Entry 7MH4 (X-ray diffraction, 2.48 A resolution); this record covers chains L and M of the 3 polymer chains in the assembly.

== Chain L ==
Molecule: Reaction center protein L chain
Source organism: Rhodobacter sphaeroides
UniProtKB: P0C0Y8 (RCEL_RHOSH); residues 0-281 here correspond to UniProt positions 1-282 (UniProt number = residue number + 1)
Sequence (282 residues; numbered 0 to 281; the number before each row is that of its first residue; numbering starts at 0):
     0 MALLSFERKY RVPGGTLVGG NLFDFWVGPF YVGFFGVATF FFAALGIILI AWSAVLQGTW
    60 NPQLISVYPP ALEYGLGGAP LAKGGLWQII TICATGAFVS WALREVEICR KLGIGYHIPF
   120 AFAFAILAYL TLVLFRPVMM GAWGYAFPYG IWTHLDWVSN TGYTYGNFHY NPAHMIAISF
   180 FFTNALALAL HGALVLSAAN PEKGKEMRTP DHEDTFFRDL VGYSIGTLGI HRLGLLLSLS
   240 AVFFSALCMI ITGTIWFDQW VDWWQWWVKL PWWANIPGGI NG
Not modelled in the structure: 0
Ion coordination: Fe ion: His-190, His-230 (shared with His-219(M), Glu-234(M), His-266(M) of chain M)
Small-molecule neighbours:
  - bacteriochlorophyll a (BCL), molecule 1: Ile-46, Tyr-128, Leu-131, Phe-146, Ile-150, Trp-151, His-153, Leu-154, Trp-156, Val-157
  - bacteriochlorophyll a (BCL), molecule 2: Phe-97, Phe-121, Ala-124, Ile-125, Ala-127, Tyr-128, Leu-131, Trp-156, Val-157, Ser-158, Thr-160, Gly-161, Tyr-162, Asn-166, Phe-167, His-168, His-173, Ala-176, Ile-177, Phe-180, Phe-181, Ser-244, Ala-245, Cys-247, Met-248
  - bacteriochlorophyll a (BCL), molecule 3: Val-157, Tyr-162, His-168, Phe-181
  - bacteriochlorophyll a (BCL), molecule 4: His-168, His-173, Met-174, Ile-177, Ser-178, Phe-181, Thr-182, Leu-185
  - bacteriopheophytin a (BPH), molecule 1: Thr-38, Phe-41, Ala-42, Gly-45, Ile-49, Ile-89, Cys-92, Ala-93, Ala-96, Phe-97, Trp-100, Glu-104, Ile-117, Ala-120, Phe-121, Phe-123, Ala-124, Tyr-128, Phe-146, Tyr-148, Gly-149, Ile-150, His-153, Phe-180, Ser-237, Leu-238, Val-241
  - bacteriopheophytin a (BPH), molecule 2: Phe-181, Ala-184, Leu-185, Ala-188, Leu-189, Phe-216, Leu-219, Val-220
  - ubiquinone-10 (U10), molecule 1: Val-26, Phe-29, Val-31, Gly-35, Thr-38, Phe-39, Trp-100, Arg-103
  - ubiquinone-10 (U10), molecule 2: Ala-186, Leu-189, His-190, Leu-193, Val-194, Glu-212, Asp-213, Phe-216, Tyr-222, Ser-223, Ile-224, Gly-225, Thr-226, Ile-229, Leu-232

== Chain M ==
Molecule: Reaction center protein M chain
Source organism: Rhodobacter sphaeroides
UniProtKB: P0C0Y9 (RCEM_RHOSH); residues 0-307 here correspond to UniProt positions 1-308 (UniProt number = residue number + 1)
Sequence (308 residues; each row starts with the number of its first residue; numbering starts at 0):
     0 MAEYQNIFSQ VQVRGPADLG MTEDVNLANR SGVGPFSTLL GWFGNAQLGP IYLGSLGVLS
    60 LFSGLMWFFT IGIWFWYQAG WNPAVFLRDL FFFSLEPPAP EYGLSFAAPL KEGGLWLIAS
   120 FFMFVAVWSW WGRTYLRAQA LGMGKHTAWA FLSAIWLWMV LGFIRPILMG SWSEAVPYGI
   180 FSHLDWTNNF SLVHGNLFYN PFHGLSIAFL YGSALLFAMH GATILAVSRF GGERELEQIA
   240 DRGTAAERAA LFWRWTMGFN ATMEGIHRWA IWMAVLVTLT GGIGILLSGT VVDNWYVWGQ
   300 NHGMAPLN
Not modelled in the structure: 0-2, 303-307
Modified / non-standard residues: Tyr-210 (3,5 dibromotyrosine; DBY)
Ion coordination: Fe ion: His-219, Glu-234, His-266 (shared with His-190(L), His-230(L) of chain L)
Small-molecule neighbours:
  - bacteriochlorophyll a (BCL), molecule 1: Trp-66, Met-122, Val-126, Phe-150, Ala-153, Ile-154, Leu-156, Trp-157, Leu-160, Trp-185, Thr-186, Asn-187, Phe-189, Ser-190, Asn-195, Leu-196, Phe-197, His-202, Ser-205, Ile-206, Leu-209, Tyr-210, Val-276, Thr-277, Gly-280, Gly-281, Ile-284
  - bacteriochlorophyll a (BCL), molecule 2: Met-122, Trp-157, Leu-160, Val-175, Ile-179, His-182, Leu-183, Trp-185, Thr-186
  - bacteriochlorophyll a (BCL), molecule 3: Thr-186, Phe-197, Leu-209, Tyr-210
  - bacteriochlorophyll a (BCL), molecule 4: Phe-197, Gly-203, Ile-206, Ala-207, Tyr-210, Gly-211, Leu-214
  - bacteriopheophytin a (BPH), molecule 1: Ser-59, Leu-60, Gly-63, Leu-64, Phe-67, Ala-125, Val-126, Trp-129, Thr-133, Thr-146, Ala-149, Phe-150, Ala-153, Ala-273, Val-274, Thr-277
  - bacteriopheophytin a (BPH), molecule 2: Tyr-210, Ala-213, Leu-214, Ala-217, Met-218, Trp-252, Thr-255, Met-256
  - spheroidene (SPO): Trp-66, Phe-67, Phe-68, Ile-70, Gly-71, Phe-74, Trp-75, Phe-85, Leu-89, Phe-105, Trp-115, Leu-116, Ser-119, Phe-120, Met-122, Phe-123, Trp-157, Met-158, Leu-160, Gly-161, Phe-162, Trp-171, Val-175, Tyr-177, Gly-178, Ile-179, His-182
  - ubiquinone-10 (U10): Leu-214, Leu-215, Met-218, His-219, Thr-222, Ile-223, Ala-245, Ala-248, Ala-249, Trp-252, Met-256, Phe-258, Asn-259, Ala-260, Thr-261, Met-262, Ile-265, Trp-268, Met-272

== How chain L and chain M interact ==
Residue-residue contacts (206; chain L residue first):
  Leu-3(L) / Arg-253(M)
  Leu-3(L) / Asn-259(M)
  Phe-5(L) / Arg-241(M)
  Phe-5(L) / Glu-246(M)
  Glu-6(L) / Leu-250(M)
  Glu-6(L) / Arg-253(M)
  Glu-6(L) / Trp-254(M)  hydrogen bond
  Lys-8(L) / Glu-246(M)  salt bridge
  Tyr-9(L) / Thr-243(M)  hydrogen bond
  Tyr-9(L) / Glu-246(M)  hydrogen bond
  Tyr-9(L) / Arg-247(M)
  Tyr-9(L) / Leu-250(M)  hydrophobic
  Tyr-9(L) / Trp-254(M)
  Arg-10(L) / Trp-254(M)
  Trp-25(L) / Trp-254(M)
  Pro-28(L) / Arg-253(M)
  Pro-28(L) / Trp-254(M)
  Pro-28(L) / Gly-257(M)
  Phe-29(L) / Trp-254(M)
  Phe-29(L) / Thr-255(M)
  Phe-29(L) / Met-256(M)
  Phe-29(L) / Gly-257(M)
  Tyr-30(L) / Trp-254(M)  hydrogen bond (backbone-backbone)
  Trp-100(L) / Thr-255(M)
  Arg-103(L) / Trp-254(M)  hydrogen bond (side chain-backbone)
  Arg-103(L) / Thr-255(M)  hydrogen bond (side chain-backbone)
  Glu-104(L) / Phe-251(M)
  Glu-104(L) / Thr-255(M)
  Ile-107(L) / Phe-251(M)  hydrophobic
  Ile-107(L) / Trp-254(M)  hydrophobic
  Ile-107(L) / Thr-255(M)
  Cys-108(L) / Phe-251(M)  hydrophobic
  Lys-110(L) / Trp-254(M)
  Leu-111(L) / Arg-247(M)  hydrogen bond (backbone-side chain)
  Leu-111(L) / Phe-251(M)
  Leu-111(L) / Trp-254(M)  hydrophobic
  Gly-112(L) / Arg-228(M)  hydrogen bond (backbone-side chain)
  Gly-112(L) / Phe-229(M)
  Ile-113(L) / Ala-225(M)
  Ile-113(L) / Val-226(M)  hydrophobic
  Ile-113(L) / Arg-228(M)
  Ile-113(L) / Phe-229(M)  hydrophobic
  Ile-113(L) / Phe-251(M)  hydrophobic
  Gly-114(L) / Ala-225(M)  hydrogen bond (backbone-backbone)
  Gly-114(L) / Arg-228(M)
  His-116(L) / Gln-4(M)  hydrogen bond (side chain-backbone)
  His-116(L) / Ala-221(M)
  His-116(L) / Leu-224(M)
  His-116(L) / Ala-225(M)
  Ile-117(L) / Ala-221(M)
  Ile-117(L) / Thr-222(M)
  Ile-117(L) / Phe-251(M)  hydrophobic
  Ile-117(L) / Trp-252(M)  hydrophobic
  Trp-151(L) / Phe-197(M)
  Leu-154(L) / Phe-197(M)
  Val-157(L) / Phe-197(M)  hydrophobic
  Tyr-162(L) / Asn-187(M)  hydrogen bond
  Tyr-162(L) / Leu-191(M)
  Asn-166(L) / Leu-183(M)
  Asn-166(L) / Asn-187(M)
  His-168(L) / Leu-183(M)  hydrogen bond (side chain-backbone)
  His-168(L) / Thr-186(M)
  His-168(L) / Asn-187(M)
  Tyr-169(L) / Phe-180(M)
  Tyr-169(L) / Asp-184(M)  hydrogen bond
  Met-174(L) / Phe-180(M)  hydrophobic
  Met-174(L) / Leu-183(M)  hydrophobic
  Phe-180(L) / Ala-213(M)  hydrophobic
  Asn-183(L) / Ser-212(M)
  Asn-183(L) / Ala-213(M)  hydrogen bond (side chain-backbone)
  Asn-183(L) / Phe-216(M)
  Ala-184(L) / Ala-273(M)
  Ala-186(L) / Phe-216(M)
  Leu-187(L) / Ser-212(M)
  Leu-187(L) / Phe-216(M)
  Leu-187(L) / Ala-269(M)  hydrophobic
  Ala-188(L) / Ala-273(M)
  Leu-189(L) / Thr-146(M)
  His-190(L) / His-219(M)
  His-190(L) / Glu-234(M)  salt bridge
  His-190(L) / His-266(M)  hydrogen bond
  Gly-191(L) / His-266(M)
  Ala-192(L) / His-145(M)
  Ala-192(L) / Thr-146(M)
  Ala-192(L) / Ile-270(M)  hydrophobic
  Val-194(L) / Glu-234(M)
  Val-194(L) / Leu-235(M)
  Val-194(L) / His-266(M)
  Leu-195(L) / His-145(M)
  Leu-195(L) / Glu-263(M)
  Leu-195(L) / His-266(M)
  Leu-195(L) / Arg-267(M)
  Leu-195(L) / Ile-270(M)  hydrophobic
  Ser-196(L) / Met-142(M)
  Ser-196(L) / Gly-143(M)  hydrogen bond (backbone-backbone)
  Ser-196(L) / His-145(M)
  Ala-197(L) / Leu-235(M)  hydrophobic
  Ala-198(L) / Leu-235(M)
  Asn-199(L) / Gly-143(M)
  Asn-199(L) / His-145(M)
  Asn-199(L) / Glu-263(M)  hydrogen bond
  Asn-199(L) / Arg-267(M)  hydrogen bond
  Pro-200(L) / Gly-141(M)
  Pro-200(L) / Gly-143(M)
  Glu-201(L) / Gln-138(M)
  Glu-201(L) / Gly-141(M)  hydrogen bond (backbone-backbone)
  Glu-201(L) / Met-142(M)
  Glu-201(L) / Lys-144(M)  salt bridge
  Lys-204(L) / Gly-141(M)
  Met-206(L) / Leu-235(M)
  Met-206(L) / Ala-239(M)  hydrophobic
  Arg-207(L) / Glu-22(M)  salt bridge
  Arg-207(L) / Leu-140(M)  hydrogen bond (side chain-backbone)
  Arg-207(L) / Gly-141(M)
  Arg-207(L) / Met-142(M)
  Arg-207(L) / Leu-235(M)
  Thr-208(L) / Leu-235(M)
  Pro-209(L) / Leu-235(M)
  Asp-210(L) / Met-20(M)
  His-211(L) / Met-20(M)
  His-211(L) / Glu-22(M)  salt bridge
  His-211(L) / Leu-140(M)
  His-211(L) / Met-142(M)
  Glu-212(L) / Leu-235(M)
  Asp-213(L) / Asn-44(M)
  Thr-214(L) / Gly-19(M)
  Thr-214(L) / Met-20(M)  hydrogen bond (side chain-backbone)
  Thr-214(L) / Arg-29(M)
  Phe-215(L) / Thr-133(M)
  Phe-215(L) / Arg-136(M)
  Phe-215(L) / Ala-137(M)
  Phe-215(L) / Leu-140(M)  hydrophobic
  Phe-215(L) / Met-142(M)  hydrophobic
  Arg-217(L) / Asn-44(M)
  Arg-217(L) / Gly-48(M)
  Arg-217(L) / Pro-49(M)
  Arg-217(L) / Ile-50(M)
  Asp-218(L) / Arg-29(M)  salt bridge
  Asp-218(L) / Ile-50(M)
  Asp-218(L) / Tyr-51(M)  hydrogen bond (backbone-backbone)
  Asp-218(L) / Arg-132(M)  hydrogen bond (backbone-side chain)
  Leu-219(L) / Trp-129(M)
  Leu-219(L) / Arg-132(M)  hydrogen bond (backbone-side chain)
  Leu-219(L) / Thr-133(M)
  Val-220(L) / Ile-50(M)
  Gly-221(L) / Leu-47(M)
  Gly-221(L) / Gly-48(M)  hydrogen bond (backbone-backbone)
  Gly-221(L) / Pro-49(M)
  Gly-221(L) / Ile-50(M)
  Tyr-222(L) / Leu-39(M)
  Tyr-222(L) / Asn-44(M)  hydrogen bond (side chain-backbone)
  Tyr-222(L) / Gln-46(M)
  Tyr-222(L) / Leu-47(M)  hydrophobic
  Ser-223(L) / Asn-44(M)  hydrogen bond (backbone-side chain)
  Ile-224(L) / Phe-42(M)  hydrophobic
  Ile-224(L) / Gly-43(M)
  Ile-224(L) / Asn-44(M)  hydrogen bond (backbone-backbone)
  Gly-225(L) / Asn-44(M)
  Thr-226(L) / Glu-232(M)
  Leu-227(L) / Asn-5(M)
  Leu-227(L) / Leu-224(M)  hydrophobic
  Gly-228(L) / Phe-42(M)
  Ile-229(L) / Phe-216(M)
  His-230(L) / His-219(M)  hydrogen bond
  His-230(L) / Gly-220(M)
  His-230(L) / Ile-223(M)
  His-230(L) / Glu-234(M)  salt bridge
  Arg-231(L) / Tyr-3(M)
  Arg-231(L) / Asn-5(M)  hydrogen bond (side chain-backbone)
  Arg-231(L) / Ile-6(M)  hydrogen bond (side chain-backbone)
  Arg-231(L) / Phe-7(M)
  Arg-231(L) / Ser-8(M)  hydrogen bond
  Arg-231(L) / Trp-41(M)
  Arg-231(L) / Phe-42(M)  hydrogen bond (side chain-backbone)
  Arg-231(L) / Leu-224(M)
  Leu-232(L) / Phe-42(M)
  Gly-233(L) / Phe-216(M)
  Leu-234(L) / Ala-217(M)
  Leu-234(L) / Leu-224(M)  hydrophobic
  Ser-237(L) / Ala-213(M)
  Ser-237(L) / Ala-217(M)
  Trp-263(L) / Phe-90(M)  hydrophobic
  Trp-263(L) / Phe-180(M)  hydrophobic
  Trp-266(L) / Leu-86(M)  hydrogen bond (side chain-backbone)
  Trp-266(L) / Arg-87(M)  hydrogen bond (side chain-backbone)
  Val-267(L) / Arg-87(M)
  Val-267(L) / Phe-91(M)  hydrophobic
  Trp-272(L) / Ala-83(M)
  Trp-272(L) / Leu-86(M)  hydrophobic
  Trp-272(L) / Arg-87(M)  hydrogen bond (backbone-side chain)
  Ile-275(L) / Asn-81(M)
  Ile-275(L) / Ala-83(M)  hydrophobic
  Ile-275(L) / Val-84(M)  hydrophobic
  Ile-275(L) / Arg-87(M)  hydrogen bond (backbone-side chain)
  Pro-276(L) / Val-84(M)
  Gly-277(L) / Arg-87(M)  hydrogen bond (backbone-side chain)
  Gly-278(L) / Gln-77(M)
  Gly-278(L) / Val-84(M)
  Gly-278(L) / Asp-88(M)
  Ile-279(L) / Gln-77(M)
  Ile-279(L) / Asp-88(M)  hydrogen bond (backbone-side chain)
  Ile-279(L) / Phe-91(M)
  Ile-279(L) / Phe-92(M)  hydrophobic
  Asn-280(L) / Arg-87(M)  hydrogen bond (backbone-side chain)
  Asn-280(L) / Asp-88(M)  hydrogen bond (backbone-side chain)
  Asn-280(L) / Phe-91(M)
Also at the interface, not in a pair above, chain L (95 interface residues in all): Ala-120, Ser-158, Phe-181, Leu-193, Leu-235, Ala-273, Gly-281
Also at the interface, not in a pair above, chain M (100 interface residues in all): Asp-17, Val-24, Ala-78, Ala-149, Asn-195, Leu-209, Tyr-210, Leu-215, Met-218, Ile-238, Ala-249, Met-272

== Summary ==
95 residues of chain L face 100 of chain M across their interface, with 41 hydrogen bonds and 7 salt bridges.
Polar contacts include Lys-8(L)/Glu-246(M), His-190(L)/Glu-234(M) and Glu-201(L)/Lys-144(M).
Chain L is Reaction center protein L chain and chain M is Reaction center protein M chain, both from
Rhodobacter sphaeroides; the structure, Crystal structure of R. sphaeroides Photosynthetic Reaction Center
variant; Y(M210)3-bromotyrosine, was determined by X-ray diffraction (same publication as 7MH3, 7MH5, 7MH8 and
7MH9).
